6X4Y - chains G and H of the 9 polymer chains in the assembly; structure by electron microscopy, 3.60 A resolution.

# Chain G (and H)
Protein: DNA-directed RNA polymerase subunit alpha
From: Escherichia coli
Notes: EC 2.7.7.6; chain H of this document is another copy of the same molecule, construct and numbering; everything in this record applies to it too
UniProtKB: A0A073G207 (A0A073G207_ECOLX); residue numbers follow UniProt; this construct covers 1-329
Amino-acid sequence (329 residues; numbered 1 to 329; the number before each row is that of its first residue):
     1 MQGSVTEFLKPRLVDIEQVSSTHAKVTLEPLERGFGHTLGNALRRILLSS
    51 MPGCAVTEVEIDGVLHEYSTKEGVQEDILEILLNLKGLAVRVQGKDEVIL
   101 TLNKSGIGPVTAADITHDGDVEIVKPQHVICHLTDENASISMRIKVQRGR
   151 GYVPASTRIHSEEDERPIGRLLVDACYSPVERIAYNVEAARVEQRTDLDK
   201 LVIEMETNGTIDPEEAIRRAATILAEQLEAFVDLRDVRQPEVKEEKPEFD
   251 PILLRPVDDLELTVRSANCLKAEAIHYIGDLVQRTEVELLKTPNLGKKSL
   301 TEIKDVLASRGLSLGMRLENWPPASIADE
Not modelled in the structure: 1-4, 160-165, 235-329 (chain H: 1-4, 159-169, 233-329)

# How chain G and chain H interact
Residue-residue contacts (78):
  Val5(G) - Asp96(H)
  Thr6(G) - Pro52(H)
  Thr6(G) - Arg148(H)
  Glu7(G) - Arg150(H)
  Phe8(G) - Arg150(H)
  Phe8(G) - Ile223(H)  hydrophobic
  Phe8(G) - Gln227(H)
  Leu9(G) - Gln227(H)
  Lys10(G) - Glu226(H)  salt bridge
  Lys10(G) - Gln227(H)
  Pro11(G) - Gln227(H)
  Pro11(G) - Ala230(H)
  Pro11(G) - Phe231(H)
  Arg12(G) - Ala230(H)
  Leu13(G) - Phe231(H)
  Leu28(G) - Phe231(H)  hydrophobic
  Glu32(G) - Arg150(H)  salt bridge
  Arg33(G) - Ser50(H)  hydrogen bond (backbone-side chain)
  Phe35(G) - Ile46(H)  hydrophobic
  Phe35(G) - Ser50(H)
  Phe35(G) - Ile223(H)  hydrophobic
  Phe35(G) - Gln227(H)
  His37(G) - Arg45(H)
  Thr38(G) - Ala42(H)
  Thr38(G) - Arg45(H)  hydrogen bond
  Leu39(G) - Leu228(H)  hydrophobic
  Asn41(G) - Asn41(H)
  Ala42(G) - Thr38(H)
  Arg45(G) - Gly34(H)  hydrogen bond (side chain-backbone)
  Arg45(G) - His37(H)
  Arg45(G) - Thr38(H)
  Ile46(G) - Phe35(H)  hydrophobic
  Ser50(G) - Phe8(H)
  Arg150(G) - Val5(H)  hydrogen bond (side chain-backbone)
  Arg150(G) - Glu7(H)
  Arg150(G) - Phe8(H)
  Arg150(G) - Glu32(H)  salt bridge
  Arg218(G) - Ala230(H)
  Arg218(G) - Phe231(H)  hydrogen bond (side chain-backbone)
  Arg219(G) - Thr6(H)
  Ala221(G) - Leu228(H)
  Ala221(G) - Phe231(H)  hydrophobic
  Thr222(G) - Phe231(H)
  Thr222(G) - Val232(H)
  Ile223(G) - Phe8(H)  hydrophobic
  Ile223(G) - Phe35(H)  hydrophobic
  Leu224(G) - Leu39(H)  hydrophobic
  Leu224(G) - Leu228(H)  hydrophobic
  Ala225(G) - Leu228(H)
  Ala225(G) - Val232(H)  hydrophobic
  Glu226(G) - Lys10(H)  hydrogen bond (backbone-side chain)
  Gln227(G) - Phe8(H)
  Gln227(G) - Leu9(H)  hydrogen bond (side chain-backbone)
  Gln227(G) - Lys10(H)
  Gln227(G) - Pro11(H)
  Gln227(G) - Phe35(H)
  Leu228(G) - Leu39(H)  hydrophobic
  Leu228(G) - Leu43(H)  hydrophobic
  Leu228(G) - Ala221(H)
  Leu228(G) - Leu224(H)  hydrophobic
  Leu228(G) - Ala225(H)
  Glu229(G) - Lys10(H)
  Ala230(G) - Lys10(H)
  Ala230(G) - Pro11(H)  hydrophobic
  Phe231(G) - Leu28(H)  hydrophobic
  Phe231(G) - Leu39(H)  hydrophobic
  Phe231(G) - Leu43(H)  hydrophobic
  Phe231(G) - Leu201(H)  hydrophobic
  Phe231(G) - Ile203(H)  hydrophobic
  Phe231(G) - Ile217(H)  hydrophobic
  Phe231(G) - Arg218(H)
  Phe231(G) - Ala221(H)  hydrophobic
  Val232(G) - Arg218(H)
  Val232(G) - Ala221(H)  hydrophobic
  Val232(G) - Thr222(H)
  Leu234(G) - Val14(H)  hydrophobic
  Leu234(G) - Glu214(H)
  Leu234(G) - Arg218(H)
Other interface residues (no listed pair), chain G (42 interface residues in all): Gly34, Ser49, Pro52, Arg148, Gly149
Other interface residues (no listed pair), chain H (44 interface residues in all): Leu31, Arg33, Gly149

# Summary
The interface between chain G and chain H involves 42 residues on one side and 44 on the other; the contacts
include 7 hydrogen bonds and 3 salt bridges. Among the polar pairs are Lys10(G)-Glu226(H), Glu32(G)-Arg150(H)
and Arg33(G)-Ser50(H).
Both chains are DNA-directed RNA polymerase subunit alpha (Escherichia coli). Entry 6X4Y (Mfd-bound E.coli RNA
polymerase elongation complex - IV state) was determined by electron microscopy, deposited together with 6X26,
6X2F, 6X2N, 6X43, 6X4W and 6X50.
